8ISP - chain A; structure by X-ray diffraction, 2.11 A resolution.

# Chain A
Name: Beta-lactamase
Source organism: Stenotrophomonas sp. KCTC 12332
Notes: EC 3.5.2.6
UniProtKB: A0A126NGE0 (A0A126NGE0_9GAMM); the author numbering skips numbers that UniProt does not, so the offset changes along the chain: 26-238 = UniProt 33-245; 240-291 = UniProt 246-297
Chain sequence (269 residues; each row starts with the number of its first residue; note: 1 number in that range is skipped by the numbering (no residue carries it; nothing is unmodelled there)):
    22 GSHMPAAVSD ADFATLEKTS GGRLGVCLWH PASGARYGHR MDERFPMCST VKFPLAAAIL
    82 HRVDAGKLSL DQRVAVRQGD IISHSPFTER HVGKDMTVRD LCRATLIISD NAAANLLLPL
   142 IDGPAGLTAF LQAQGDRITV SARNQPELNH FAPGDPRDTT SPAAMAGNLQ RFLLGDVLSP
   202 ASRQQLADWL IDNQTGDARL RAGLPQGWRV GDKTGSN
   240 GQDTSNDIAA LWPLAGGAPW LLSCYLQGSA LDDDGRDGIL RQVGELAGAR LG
Disordered / not traced: 22-30, 291
Covalent attachments: cephalexin (Q53) linked to Ser70
Differences from the reference sequence: cloning artifact (22-25); engineered mutation Gln166 (Glu173 in A0A126NGE0)
Ligand contacts: cephalexin (Q53; (R)-2-((R)-((R)-2-amino-2-phenylacetamido)(carboxy)methyl)-5-methyl-3,6-dihydro-2H-1,3-thiazine-4-carboxylic acid): Cys69, Lys73, His105, Ser130, Asn132, Gln166, Asn170, Thr216, Arg220, Lys234, Thr235, Gly236, Ser237, Asn238, Gly240

# Summary
Covalently linked cephalexin: at Ser70.
Chain A is Beta-lactamase (Stenotrophomonas sp. KCTC 12332); the structure, Crystal structure of
extended-spectrum class A beta-lactamase, CESS-1 E166Q acylated by cephalexin, was determined by X-ray
diffraction (same publication as 8ISO, 8ISQ and 8ISR).
